PDB entry 3JC8 | electron microscopy | chains Nd and Pd of the 115 polymer chains in the assembly

Chain Nd:
Protein: PilN
Source organism: Myxococcus xanthus DK 1622
UniProtKB: Q306N5 (Q306N5_MYXXD); residue numbers follow UniProt; this construct covers 1-225
Amino-acid sequence (225 residues; each row starts with the number of its first residue):
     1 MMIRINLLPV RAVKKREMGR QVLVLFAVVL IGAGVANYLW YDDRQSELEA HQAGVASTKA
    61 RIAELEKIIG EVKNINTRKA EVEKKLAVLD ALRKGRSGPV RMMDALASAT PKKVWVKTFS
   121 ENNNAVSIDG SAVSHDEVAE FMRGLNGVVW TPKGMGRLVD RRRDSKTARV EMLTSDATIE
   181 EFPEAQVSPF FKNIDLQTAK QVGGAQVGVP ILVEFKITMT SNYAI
Not modelled in the structure: 224-225

Chain Pd:
Protein: PilP
Source organism: Myxococcus xanthus DK 1622
UniProtKB: Q306N3 (Q306N3_MYXXD); numbering as in UniProt (aligned over 1-172)
Amino-acid sequence (172 residues; each row starts with the number of its first residue):
     1 MLAACEEPPA PAPPPAKPKA AAAVPVKAAP TETGAQAAPS YSYVYNPVGK RDPFRSPIDE
    61 LGPVNANPVA ACNEPLCSFD LDQLKLVAVV TGDASPVAMV EDPAGRGHIV RRNTRMGRQG
   121 GKVTQILRDS VTVTEVFSGN GEIIKNPVTL QLKPDAKQDP AYNMMTGRNY GE
Not modelled in the structure: 1-4, 160-172

Interface between chain Nd and chain Pd:
Residue-residue contacts (16; chain Nd residue first):
  Thr110(Nd) - Gly49(Pd)
  Thr110(Nd) - Lys50(Pd)
  Pro111(Nd) - Gly49(Pd)
  Pro111(Nd) - Lys50(Pd)
  Pro111(Nd) - Arg51(Pd)
  Lys112(Nd) - Val48(Pd)
  Lys112(Nd) - Gly49(Pd)
  Lys113(Nd) - Pro47(Pd)
  Lys113(Nd) - Val48(Pd)
  Lys113(Nd) - Gly49(Pd)
  Glu121(Nd) - Pro57(Pd)
  Asn122(Nd) - Pro57(Pd)
  Asn123(Nd) - Pro57(Pd)
  Asn123(Nd) - Leu61(Pd)
  Asn123(Nd) - Gly62(Pd)
  Ala125(Nd) - Pro57(Pd)
Interface residues without a listed pair, chain Nd (10 interface residues in all): Gly98, Asn124
Interface residues without a listed pair, chain Pd (10 interface residues in all): Asn46, Ile58

Overview:
The chain Nd/chain Pd interface involves 10 residues from each chain.
Chain Nd is PilN and chain Pd is PilP, both from Myxococcus xanthus DK 1622; the structure, Architectural
model of the type IVa pilus machine in a piliated state, was determined by electron microscopy (same
publication as 3JC9).
